Entry 3J9Q (electron microscopy, 3.50 A resolution); this record covers chains S and e of the 48 polymer chains in the assembly.

== Chain S (and e) ==
Name: tube
Organism: Pseudomonas aeruginosa
Notes: chain e of this document is another copy of the same molecule, construct and numbering; everything in this record applies to it too
UniProtKB: Q9S573 (Q9S573_PSEAI); residues 1-168 here = UniProt positions 1-168
Chain sequence (168 residues; row label = number of the first residue in the row):
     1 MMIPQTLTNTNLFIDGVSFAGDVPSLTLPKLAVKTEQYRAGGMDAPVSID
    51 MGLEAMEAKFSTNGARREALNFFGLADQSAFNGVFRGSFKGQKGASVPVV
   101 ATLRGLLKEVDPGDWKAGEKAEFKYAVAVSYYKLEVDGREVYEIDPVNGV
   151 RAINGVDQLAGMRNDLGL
Not modelled in the structure: 1-2

== Interface between chain S and chain e ==
Pairs across the interface (19; chain S residue first):
  Thr-8(S) / Arg-39(e)
  Asn-9(S) / Met-43(e)
  Asn-9(S) / Asp-44(e)  hydrogen bond (side chain-backbone)
  Thr-10(S) / Gly-41(e)
  Thr-10(S) / Gly-42(e)  hydrogen bond (backbone-backbone)
  Phe-19(S) / Gly-41(e)
  Ala-20(S) / Gly-41(e)
  Gly-21(S) / Tyr-38(e)
  Gly-21(S) / Ala-40(e)
  Gly-21(S) / Gly-41(e)  hydrogen bond (backbone-backbone)
  Asp-22(S) / Tyr-38(e)
  Val-23(S) / Gly-41(e)  hydrogen bond (backbone-backbone)
  Asn-63(S) / Tyr-38(e)  hydrogen bond
  Gly-118(S) / Lys-34(e)  hydrogen bond (backbone-side chain)
  Gly-118(S) / Met-51(e)
  Glu-119(S) / Met-51(e)
  Lys-120(S) / Glu-36(e)
  Lys-120(S) / Gln-37(e)
  Lys-120(S) / Tyr-38(e)
Other interface residues (no listed pair), chain S (14 interface residues in all): Asn-11, Pro-24

== Summary ==
14 residues of chain S face 11 of chain e across their interface; the contacts include 6 hydrogen bonds. Polar
pairs include Asn-9(S)/Asp-44(e), Asn-63(S)/Tyr-38(e) and Gly-118(S)/Lys-34(e).
Both chains are tube (Pseudomonas aeruginosa). Entry 3J9Q (Atomic structures of a bactericidal contractile
nanotube in its pre- and post-contraction states) was determined by electron microscopy, deposited together
with 3J9R.
